Entry 3I61 (X-ray diffraction, 2.10 A resolution); this record covers chains A and B.

[Chain A]
Protein: ATP-dependent RNA helicase MSS116
Organism: Saccharomyces cerevisiae
Notes: EC 3.6.1.-; fragment: to 597
Reference sequence: P15424 (MS116_YEAST); residues 37-597 here = UniProt positions 37-597
Amino-acid sequence (563 residues; numbered 35 to 597; the number before each row is that of its first residue):
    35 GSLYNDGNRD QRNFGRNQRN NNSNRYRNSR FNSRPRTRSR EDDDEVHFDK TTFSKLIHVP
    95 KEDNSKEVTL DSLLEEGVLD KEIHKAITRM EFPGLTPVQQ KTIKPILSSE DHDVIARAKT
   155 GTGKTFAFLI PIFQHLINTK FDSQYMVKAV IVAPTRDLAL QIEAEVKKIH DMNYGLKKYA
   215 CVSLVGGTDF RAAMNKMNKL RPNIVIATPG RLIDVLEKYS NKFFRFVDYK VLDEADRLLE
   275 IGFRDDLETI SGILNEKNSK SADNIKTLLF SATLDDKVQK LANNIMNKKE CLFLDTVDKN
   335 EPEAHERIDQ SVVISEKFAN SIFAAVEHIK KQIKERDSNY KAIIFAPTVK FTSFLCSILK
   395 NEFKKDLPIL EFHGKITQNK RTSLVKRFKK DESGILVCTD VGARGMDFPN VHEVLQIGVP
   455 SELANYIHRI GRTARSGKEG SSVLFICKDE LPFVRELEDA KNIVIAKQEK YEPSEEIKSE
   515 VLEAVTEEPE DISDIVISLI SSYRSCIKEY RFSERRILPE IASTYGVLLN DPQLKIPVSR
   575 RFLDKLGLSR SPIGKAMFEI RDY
Not modelled in the structure: 35-87, 597
Sequence notes: expression tag (35-36)
Ligand contacts:
  - ADP (adenosine-5'-diphosphate): Phe126, Pro127, Gly128, Leu129, Thr130, Gln133, Lys153, Thr154, Gly155, Thr156, Gly157, Lys158, Thr159, Phe160, Gln195, Glu199, Gly439, Asp441, Arg469, Ser470
  - beryllium trifluoride: Lys153, Thr154, Gly155, Lys158, Thr159, Asp267, Glu268, Ala306, Gly439, Gly465, Arg466, Arg469
Swiss-Prot annotation at these positions:
  - motif: Ser106 to Gln134 (Q motif), Asp267 to Asp270 (DEAD box)
  - binding site (ATP): Ala152 to Thr159
From the paper describing this entry:
  - catalytic residues: Glu268, His462
  - mutagenesis - S557P: abolished catalytic activity (citing earlier work)

[Chain B]
Molecule: 10-nt RNA strand
Sequence (10 nucleotides; each row starts with the number of its first residue):
     1 UUUUUUUUUU

[How chain A and chain B interact]
Pairs across the interface (51; chain A residue first):
  Pro188(A) - U5(B)  hydrogen bond to the sugar
  Pro188(A) - U6(B)  sugar contact
  Thr189(A) - U5(B)  sugar contact
  Thr189(A) - U6(B)  phosphate contact
  Arg190(A) - U6(B)  hydrogen bond to the phosphate
  Arg190(A) - U7(B)  salt bridge to the phosphate
  Arg190(A) - U8(B)  salt bridge to the phosphate
  Gly220(A) - U7(B)  hydrogen bond to the phosphate
  Gly220(A) - U8(B)  phosphate contact
  Gly221(A) - U8(B)  hydrogen bond to the phosphate
  Gly221(A) - U9(B)  base contact
  Thr222(A) - U9(B)  sugar contact
  Asp223(A) - U9(B)  base contact
  Phe224(A) - U9(B)  hydrogen bond to the sugar
  Phe224(A) - U10(B)  base contact
  Arg225(A) - U10(B)  base contact
  Thr242(A) - U6(B)  phosphate contact
  Thr242(A) - U7(B)  hydrogen bond to the phosphate
  Pro243(A) - U6(B)  sugar contact
  Gly244(A) - U6(B)  hydrogen bond to the sugar
  Gly244(A) - U7(B)  sugar contact
  Arg245(A) - U7(B)  hydrogen bond to the sugar
  Arg245(A) - U8(B)  salt bridge to the phosphate
  Asp248(A) - U7(B)  hydrogen bond to the sugar
  Asp248(A) - U10(B)  hydrogen bond to the sugar
  Lys252(A) - U10(B)  hydrogen bond to the sugar
  Arg271(A) - U4(B)  hydrogen bond to the base
  Arg271(A) - U5(B)  base contact
  Phe277(A) - U5(B)  base contact
  Phe277(A) - U6(B)  sugar contact
  Pro381(A) - U4(B)  sugar contact
  Thr382(A) - U4(B)  phosphate contact
  Val383(A) - U4(B)  hydrogen bond to the phosphate
  Val383(A) - U5(B)  phosphate contact
  Lys384(A) - U3(B)  salt bridge to the phosphate
  His407(A) - U5(B)  phosphate contact
  Gly408(A) - U5(B)  hydrogen bond to the phosphate
  Arg415(A) - U6(B)  salt bridge to the phosphate
  Thr433(A) - U4(B)  hydrogen bond to the phosphate
  Thr433(A) - U5(B)  hydrogen bond to the phosphate
  Asp434(A) - U4(B)  sugar contact
  Val435(A) - U4(B)  sugar contact
  Val435(A) - U5(B)  phosphate contact
  Asp528(A) - U1(B)  phosphate contact
  Ser532(A) - U3(B)  phosphate contact
  Ser535(A) - U3(B)  sugar contact
  Ser536(A) - U3(B)  sugar contact
  Ser539(A) - U3(B)  hydrogen bond to the base
  Val572(A) - U1(B)  base contact
  Ser573(A) - U1(B)  base contact
  Phe576(A) - U1(B)  sugar contact
Interface residues without a listed pair, chain A (41 interface residues in all): Val219, Tyr253, Asp280, Ser455, Ile531, Pro571
Interface residues without a listed pair, chain B (10 interface residues in all): U2

[Overview]
41 residues of chain A and 10 residues of chain B are in contact, with 17 hydrogen bonds and 5 salt bridges.
Polar contacts include Arg271(A)-U4(B), Ser539(A)-U3(B) and Pro188(A)-U5(B). Ligands of chain A: ADP and
beryllium trifluoride. The paper reports catalytic residues Glu268(A) and His462(A); S557P of chain A
abolishes catalytic activity.
Chain A is ATP-dependent RNA helicase MSS116 (Saccharomyces cerevisiae) and chain B is a 10-nt RNA strand; the
structure, Structure of Mss116p bound to ssRNA and ADP-Beryllium Fluoride, was determined by X-ray diffraction
(same publication as 3I5X, 3I5Y and 3I62).
